PDB entry 4CYW | X-ray diffraction, 2.60 A resolution | chains A and F of the 6 polymer chains in the assembly

# Chain A
Protein: Hemagglutinin
From: Influenza A virus (A/MALLARD/SWEDEN/51/2002 (H10N2))
Notes: fragment: ha1, residues 17-340
UniProt: E0YNJ7 (E0YNJ7_9INFA); the construct lacks a stretch of the UniProt sequence and is renumbered around it, so the offset changes along the chain: 10-127 = UniProt 17-134; 128-158 = UniProt 136-166; 159-261 = UniProt 169-271; 263-276 = UniProt 272-285; 1 more segments
Chain sequence (324 residues; each row starts with the number of its first residue; note: 1 number in that range is skipped by the numbering (no residue carries it; nothing is unmodelled there); a row labelled like 158A-158B holds insertion residues (158A, then the next letters in order)):
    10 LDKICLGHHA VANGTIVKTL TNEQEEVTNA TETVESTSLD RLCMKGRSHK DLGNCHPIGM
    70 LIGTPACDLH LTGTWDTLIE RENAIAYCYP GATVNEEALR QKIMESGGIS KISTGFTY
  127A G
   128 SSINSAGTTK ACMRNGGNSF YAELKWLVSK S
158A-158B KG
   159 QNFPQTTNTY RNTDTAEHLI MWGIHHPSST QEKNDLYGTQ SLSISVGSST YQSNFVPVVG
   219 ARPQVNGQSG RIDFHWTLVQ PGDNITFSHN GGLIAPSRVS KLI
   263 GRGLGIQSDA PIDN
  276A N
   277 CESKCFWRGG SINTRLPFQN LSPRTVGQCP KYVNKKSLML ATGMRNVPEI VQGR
Unresolved in the structure: 10, 326-330
Disulfides: Cys52-Cys277, Cys64-Cys76, Cys97-Cys139, Cys281-Cys305
Covalently attached groups: N-acetylglucosamine (NAG) linked to Asn38, Asn242

# Chain F
Protein: Hemagglutinin
From: Influenza A virus (A/MALLARD/SWEDEN/51/2002 (H10N2))
Notes: fragment: ha2, residues 341-513
UniProt: E0YNJ7 (E0YNJ7_9INFA); residues 1-173 here correspond to UniProt positions 341-513 (UniProt number = residue number + 340)
Chain sequence (173 residues; numbered 1 to 173; the number before each row is that of its first residue):
     1 GLFGAIAGFI ENGWEGMVDG WYGFRHQNAQ GTGQAADYKS TQAAIDQITG KLNRLIEKTN
    61 TEFESIESEF SEIEHQIGNV INWTKDSITD IWTYQAELLV AMENQHTIDM ADSEMLNLYE
   121 RVRKQLRQNA EEDGKGCFEI YHACDDSCME SIRNNTYDHS QYREEALLNR LNI
Disulfides: Cys144-Cys148
Covalently attached groups: N-acetylglucosamine (NAG) linked to Asn82

# Chain A / chain F interface
Residue-residue contacts (8; chain A residue first):
  Glu106(A) with Gln76(F)
  Ala107(A) with Glu74(F); His75(F)
  Gln110(A) with Asn79(F), hydrogen bond
  Lys111(A) with His75(F)
  Glu114(A) with His75(F), salt bridge; Asn79(F), hydrogen bond
  Lys307(A) with Asp90(F), salt bridge
Other interface residues (no listed pair), chain A (7 interface residues in all): Phe294
Other interface residues (no listed pair), chain F (6 interface residues in all): Tyr94

# Overview
Chain A and chain F form an interface of 7 and 6 residues respectively; the contacts include 2 hydrogen bonds
and 2 salt bridges. Among the polar pairs are Glu114(A)-His75(F), Lys307(A)-Asp90(F) and Gln110(A)-Asn79(F).
Covalently linked N-acetylglucosamine: at Asn38(A) and Asn242(A).
Chain A is Hemagglutinin and chain F is Hemagglutinin, both from Influenza A virus (A/MALLARD/SWEDEN/51/2002
(H10N2)); the structure, Structure of the A_mallard_Sweden_51_2002 H10 Avian Haemmaglutinin in complex with
human receptor analog 6-SLN, was determined by X-ray diffraction (same publication as 4CYV, 4CYZ, 4CZ0 and
4D00).
